Entry 3H3V (X-ray diffraction, 4.00 A resolution); this record covers chains B and T of the 15 polymer chains in the assembly.

Chain B:
Molecule: DNA-directed RNA polymerase II subunit RPB1
Organism: Saccharomyces cerevisiae
Notes: EC 2.7.7.6
Reference sequence: P04050 (RPB1_YEAST); residues 1-1733 here = UniProt positions 1-1733
Sequence (1733 residues; row label = number of the first residue in the row):
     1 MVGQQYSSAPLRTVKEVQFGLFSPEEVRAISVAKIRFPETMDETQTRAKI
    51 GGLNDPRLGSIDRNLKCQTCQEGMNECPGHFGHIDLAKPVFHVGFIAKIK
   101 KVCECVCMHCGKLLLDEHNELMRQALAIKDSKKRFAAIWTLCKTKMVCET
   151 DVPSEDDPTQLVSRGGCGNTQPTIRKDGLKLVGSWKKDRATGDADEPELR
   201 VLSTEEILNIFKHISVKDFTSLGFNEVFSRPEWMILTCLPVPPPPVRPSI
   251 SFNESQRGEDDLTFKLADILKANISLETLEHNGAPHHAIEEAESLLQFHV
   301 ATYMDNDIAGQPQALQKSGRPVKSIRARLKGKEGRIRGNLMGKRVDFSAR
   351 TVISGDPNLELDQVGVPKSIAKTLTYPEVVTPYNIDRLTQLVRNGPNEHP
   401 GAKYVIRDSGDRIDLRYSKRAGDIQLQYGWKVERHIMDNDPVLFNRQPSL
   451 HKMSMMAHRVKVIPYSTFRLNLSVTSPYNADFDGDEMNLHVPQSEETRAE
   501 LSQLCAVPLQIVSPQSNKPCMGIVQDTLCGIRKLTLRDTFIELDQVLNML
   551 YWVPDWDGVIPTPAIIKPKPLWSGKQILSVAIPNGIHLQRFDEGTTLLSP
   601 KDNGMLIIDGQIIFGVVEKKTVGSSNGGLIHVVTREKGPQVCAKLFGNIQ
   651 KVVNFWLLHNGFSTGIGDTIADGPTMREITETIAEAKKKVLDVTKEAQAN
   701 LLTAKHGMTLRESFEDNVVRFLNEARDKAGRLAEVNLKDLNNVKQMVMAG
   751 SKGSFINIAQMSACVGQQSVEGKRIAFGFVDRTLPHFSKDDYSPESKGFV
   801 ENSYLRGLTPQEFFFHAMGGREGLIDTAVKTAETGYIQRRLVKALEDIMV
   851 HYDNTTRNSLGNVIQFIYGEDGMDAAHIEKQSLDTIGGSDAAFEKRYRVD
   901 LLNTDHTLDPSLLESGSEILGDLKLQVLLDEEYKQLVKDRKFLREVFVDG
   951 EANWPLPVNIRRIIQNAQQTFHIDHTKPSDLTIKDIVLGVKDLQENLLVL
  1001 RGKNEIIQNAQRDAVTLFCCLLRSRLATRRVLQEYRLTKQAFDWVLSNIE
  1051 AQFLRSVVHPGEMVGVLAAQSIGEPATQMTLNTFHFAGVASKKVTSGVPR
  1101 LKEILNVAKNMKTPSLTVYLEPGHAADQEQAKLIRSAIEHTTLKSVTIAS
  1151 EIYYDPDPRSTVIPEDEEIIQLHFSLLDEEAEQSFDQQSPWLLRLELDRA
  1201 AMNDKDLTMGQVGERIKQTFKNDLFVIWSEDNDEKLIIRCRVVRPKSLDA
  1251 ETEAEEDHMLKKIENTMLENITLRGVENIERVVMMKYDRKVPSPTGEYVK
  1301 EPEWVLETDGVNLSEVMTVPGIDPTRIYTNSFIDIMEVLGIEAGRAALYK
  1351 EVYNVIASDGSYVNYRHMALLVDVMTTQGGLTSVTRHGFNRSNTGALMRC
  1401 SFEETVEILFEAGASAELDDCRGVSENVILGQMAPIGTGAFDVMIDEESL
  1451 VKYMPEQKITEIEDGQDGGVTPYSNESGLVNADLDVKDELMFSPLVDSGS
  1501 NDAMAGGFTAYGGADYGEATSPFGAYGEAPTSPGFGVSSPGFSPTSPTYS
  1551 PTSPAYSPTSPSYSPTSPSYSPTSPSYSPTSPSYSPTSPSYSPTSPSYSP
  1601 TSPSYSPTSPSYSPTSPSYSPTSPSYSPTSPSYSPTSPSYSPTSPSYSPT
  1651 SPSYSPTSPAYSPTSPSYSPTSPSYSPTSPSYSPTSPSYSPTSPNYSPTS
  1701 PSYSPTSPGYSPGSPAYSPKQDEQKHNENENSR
Disordered / not traced: 1, 187-194, 1082-1091, 1177-1186, 1244-1253, 1456-1733
Ligand contacts:
  - Mg2+ (MG): Arg446, Asp481, Asp483, Asp485
  - Zn2+ (ZN), molecule 1: Cys67, Gln68, Cys70, Gln71, Cys77, His80
  - Zn2+ (ZN), molecule 2: Cys107, Met108, Cys110, Cys148, Gly166, Cys167
Swiss-Prot annotation at these positions:
  - region: Pro248 to Asp260 (Lid loop), Asn306 to Lys323 (Rudder loop), Pro810 to Glu822 (Bridging helix)
  - binding site (Zn(2+)): Cys67, Cys70, Cys77, His80, Cys107, Cys110, Cys148, Cys167
  - binding site (Mg(2+)): Asp481, Asp483, Asp485
  - modified residue: Thr1471 (Phosphothreonine)
  - cross-link (Glycyl lysine isopeptide (Lys-Gly)): Lys695 (interchain with G-Cter in ubiquitin), Lys1246 (interchain with G-Cter in ubiquitin), Lys1350 (interchain with G-Cter in ubiquitin)
  - natural variant: Ser1653 to Pro1659 (deletion: In strain: A364A)
  - mutagenesis: Lys1246 (K1246R: Impairs ubiquitination during transcription stress)

Chain T:
Molecule: 26-nt DNA strand
Sequence (26 nucleotides; each row starts with the number of its first residue):
     3 AGCTCAAGTAGCTGCTTTATTGCATT
Disordered / not traced: 3-9, 28

Interface between chain B and chain T:
Residue-residue contacts (17; chain B residue first):
  Lys330(B) - DG16(T)  phosphate contact
  Lys332(B) - DT19(T)  salt bridge to the phosphate
  Arg337(B) - DC17(T)  salt bridge to the phosphate
  Arg344(B) - DA21(T)  salt bridge to the phosphate
  Arg350(B) - DA21(T)  sugar contact
  Gln447(B) - DT20(T)  hydrogen bond to the sugar
  Thr831(B) - DT18(T)  base contact
  Ala832(B) - DT18(T)  sugar contact
  Gly835(B) - DT18(T)  sugar contact
  Tyr836(B) - DG16(T)  phosphate contact
  Tyr836(B) - DC17(T)  phosphate contact
  Tyr836(B) - DT18(T)  sugar contact
  Arg1386(B) - DT15(T)  hydrogen bond to the sugar
  Arg1386(B) - DG16(T)  sugar contact
  Glu1403(B) - DT15(T)  phosphate contact
  Glu1403(B) - DG16(T)  phosphate contact
  Glu1407(B) - DT15(T)  phosphate contact
Also at the interface, not in a pair above, chain B (17 interface residues in all): Ala309, Pro448, Arg839, Glu1404
Also at the interface, not in a pair above, chain T (8 interface residues in all): DC14

Summary:
Chain B and chain T form an interface of 17 and 8 residues respectively; the contacts include 2 hydrogen bonds
and 3 salt bridges. Polar contacts include Gln447(B)-DT20(T), Arg1386(B)-DT15(T) and Lys332(B)-DT19(T). Bound
to chain B: Zn2+ and Mg2+.
Here chain B is DNA-directed RNA polymerase II subunit RPB1 (Saccharomyces cerevisiae) and chain T is a 26-nt
DNA strand. Entry 3H3V (Yeast RNAP II containing poly(A)-signal sequence in the active site) was determined by
X-ray diffraction.
